PDB entry 8XMJ | electron microscopy, 4.18 A resolution (low resolution: residue-level contacts below are approximate; hydrogen-bond / salt-bridge calls are withheld) | chains B and A

[Chain B (and A)]
Molecule: Proton-coupled zinc antiporter SLC30A1
Organism: Homo sapiens
Notes: chain A of this document is another copy of the same molecule, construct and numbering; everything in this record applies to it too
UniProtKB: Q9Y6M5 (ZNT1_HUMAN); numbering as in UniProt (aligned over 1-507)
Chain sequence (530 residues; each row starts with the number of its first residue):
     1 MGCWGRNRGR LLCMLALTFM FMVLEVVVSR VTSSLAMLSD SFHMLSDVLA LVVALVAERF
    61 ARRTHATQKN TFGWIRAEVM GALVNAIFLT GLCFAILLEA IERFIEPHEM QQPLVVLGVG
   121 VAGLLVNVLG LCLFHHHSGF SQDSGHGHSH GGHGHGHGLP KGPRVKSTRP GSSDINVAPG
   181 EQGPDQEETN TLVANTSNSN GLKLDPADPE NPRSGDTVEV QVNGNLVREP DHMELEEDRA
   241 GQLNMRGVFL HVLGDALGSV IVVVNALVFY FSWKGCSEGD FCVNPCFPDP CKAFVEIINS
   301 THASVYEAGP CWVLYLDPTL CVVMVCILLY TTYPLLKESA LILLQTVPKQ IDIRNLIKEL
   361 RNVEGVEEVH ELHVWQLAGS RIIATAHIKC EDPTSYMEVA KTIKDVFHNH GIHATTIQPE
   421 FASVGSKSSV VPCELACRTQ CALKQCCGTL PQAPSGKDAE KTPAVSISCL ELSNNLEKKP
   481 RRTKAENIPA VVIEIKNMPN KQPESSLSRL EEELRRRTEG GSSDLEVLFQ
Disordered / not traced: 1-6, 138-240, 299-304, 423-429, 448-530 (chain A: 1-10, 134-241, 423-428, 448-530)
Construct notes: expression tag (508-530)
Swiss-Prot annotation at these positions:
  - region: His146 to Gly158 (6 X 2 AA approximate repeats of H-G)
  - binding site (Zn(2+)): His43, Asp47, His251, Asp255
  - modified residue: Ser506 (Phosphoserine)
  - glycosylation: Asn299 (N-linked (GlcNAc...) asparagine)
  - mutagenesis: Asn299 (N299A: Loss of N-glycosylation. No effect on localization to the plasma membrane. Increased stability at the plasma membrane. No effect on resistance to zinc-induced cytotoxicity)
Disulfide bonds: Cys276-Cys282
Ion coordination: Zn2+ site 1: Asp47, His251, Asp255; Zn2+ site 2: His370, His387, Glu420, Cys433; Zn2+ site 3: Glu371, His373, Cys446, Cys447; Zn2+ site 4: His408, His413 (shared with Cys437(A) of chain A); Zn2+ site 5: Cys437 (shared with His408(A), His413(A) of chain A)
Ligand contacts: Lauryl Maltose Neopentyl Glycol (AV0): Val56, Ala57, Arg59, Phe60, Thr67, Trp74, Met80

[Interface between chain B and chain A]
Contacting residue pairs (77; chain B residue first):
  Leu49(B) - Phe94(A)
  Gln68(B) - Ile353(A)
  Gln68(B) - Arg354(A)
  Lys69(B) - Thr346(A)
  Lys69(B) - Val347(A)
  Asn70(B) - Gln345(A)
  Thr71(B) - Val374(A)
  Phe72(B) - Gln345(A)
  Phe72(B) - His373(A)
  Phe72(B) - Trp375(A)
  Phe72(B) - Cys446(A)
  Arg76(B) - Leu344(A)
  Arg76(B) - Gln345(A)
  Ile87(B) - Val84(A)
  Ile87(B) - Ile87(A)
  Ile87(B) - Phe88(A)
  Gly91(B) - Phe88(A)
  Phe94(B) - Phe88(A)
  Pro290(B) - Pro290(A)
  Pro290(B) - Phe294(A)
  Cys291(B) - Ser277(A)
  Ala293(B) - Phe294(A)
  Phe294(B) - Phe294(A)
  Phe294(B) - Ile297(A)
  Ile297(B) - Phe294(A)
  Ile297(B) - Ile297(A)
  Leu343(B) - Leu343(A)
  Leu344(B) - Asn70(A)
  Leu344(B) - Arg76(A)
  Leu344(B) - Met80(A)
  Gln345(B) - Asn70(A)
  Gln345(B) - Arg76(A)
  Thr346(B) - Lys69(A)
  Thr346(B) - Asn70(A)
  Val347(B) - Gln68(A)
  Val347(B) - Lys69(A)
  Leu372(B) - Thr71(A)
  His373(B) - Phe72(A)
  Trp375(B) - Trp375(A)
  Arg381(B) - Cys441(A)
  Arg381(B) - Ala442(A)
  Arg381(B) - Leu443(A)
  Arg381(B) - Lys444(A)
  Arg381(B) - Gln445(A)
  Arg381(B) - Cys446(A)
  Arg381(B) - Cys447(A)
  Thr385(B) - Thr416(A)
  Tyr396(B) - Phe421(A)
  Met397(B) - Phe421(A)
  His408(B) - Cys437(A)
  His408(B) - Arg438(A)
  His413(B) - Cys437(A)
  His413(B) - Lys444(A)
  Ala414(B) - Gln445(A)
  Ala414(B) - Cys446(A)
  Thr416(B) - Gln418(A)
  Ile417(B) - Gln418(A)
  Gln418(B) - Tyr396(A)
  Gln418(B) - Thr415(A)
  Gln418(B) - Thr416(A)
  Gln418(B) - Ile417(A)
  Gln418(B) - Gln418(A)
  Pro419(B) - Tyr396(A)
  Pro419(B) - Pro419(A)
  Leu435(B) - Thr415(A)
  Cys437(B) - His408(A)
  Cys437(B) - His413(A)
  Arg438(B) - His408(A)
  Leu443(B) - Arg381(A)
  Lys444(B) - Arg381(A)
  Lys444(B) - His413(A)
  Gln445(B) - Arg381(A)
  Cys446(B) - Ile383(A)
  Cys446(B) - Ala414(A)
  Cys447(B) - Thr71(A)
  Cys447(B) - Phe72(A)
  Cys447(B) - Arg381(A)
Interface residues without a listed pair, chain B (50 interface residues in all): Leu35, Phe42, Ala95, Ile353, Ile382, Ile383, Pro393, Phe421
Interface residues without a listed pair, chain A (59 interface residues in all): Leu45, Ala77, Ala95, Leu98, Glu106, Gly279, Leu372, Leu377, Ile382, Thr385, Thr394, Met397, Gln440

[In short]
The interface between chain B and chain A involves 50 residues on one side and 59 on the other. Chain B binds
Lauryl Maltose Neopentyl Glycol. UniProt lists 4 Zn2+-binding residues and one mutagenesis site on chain B.
Both chains are Proton-coupled zinc antiporter SLC30A1 (Homo sapiens). Entry 8XMJ (Cryo-EM structure of human
ZnT1 WT, in the presence of zinc) was determined by electron microscopy, deposited together with 8XM6, 8XMA,
8XMF and 8XN1.
